8QPE - chains 5 and N of the 20 polymer chains in the assembly; structure by electron microscopy, 3.10 A resolution.

# Chain 5
Molecule: U5 snRNA
Source organism: Homo sapiens
Sequence (117 nucleotides; each row starts with the number of its first residue):
     1 AUACUCUGGU UUCUCUUCAG AUCGCAUAAA UCUUUCGCCU UUUACUAAAG AUUUCCGUGG
    61 AGAGGAACAA CUCUGAGUCU UAACCCAAUU UUUUGAGGCC UUGCUUUGGC AAGGCUA
Not modelled in the structure: 1-2

# Chain N
Molecule: Pre-mRNA-processing factor 6
Source organism: Homo sapiens
Reference sequence: O94906 (PRP6_HUMAN); residue numbers follow UniProt; this construct covers 1-941
Sequence (941 residues; numbered 1 to 941; the number before each row is that of its first residue):
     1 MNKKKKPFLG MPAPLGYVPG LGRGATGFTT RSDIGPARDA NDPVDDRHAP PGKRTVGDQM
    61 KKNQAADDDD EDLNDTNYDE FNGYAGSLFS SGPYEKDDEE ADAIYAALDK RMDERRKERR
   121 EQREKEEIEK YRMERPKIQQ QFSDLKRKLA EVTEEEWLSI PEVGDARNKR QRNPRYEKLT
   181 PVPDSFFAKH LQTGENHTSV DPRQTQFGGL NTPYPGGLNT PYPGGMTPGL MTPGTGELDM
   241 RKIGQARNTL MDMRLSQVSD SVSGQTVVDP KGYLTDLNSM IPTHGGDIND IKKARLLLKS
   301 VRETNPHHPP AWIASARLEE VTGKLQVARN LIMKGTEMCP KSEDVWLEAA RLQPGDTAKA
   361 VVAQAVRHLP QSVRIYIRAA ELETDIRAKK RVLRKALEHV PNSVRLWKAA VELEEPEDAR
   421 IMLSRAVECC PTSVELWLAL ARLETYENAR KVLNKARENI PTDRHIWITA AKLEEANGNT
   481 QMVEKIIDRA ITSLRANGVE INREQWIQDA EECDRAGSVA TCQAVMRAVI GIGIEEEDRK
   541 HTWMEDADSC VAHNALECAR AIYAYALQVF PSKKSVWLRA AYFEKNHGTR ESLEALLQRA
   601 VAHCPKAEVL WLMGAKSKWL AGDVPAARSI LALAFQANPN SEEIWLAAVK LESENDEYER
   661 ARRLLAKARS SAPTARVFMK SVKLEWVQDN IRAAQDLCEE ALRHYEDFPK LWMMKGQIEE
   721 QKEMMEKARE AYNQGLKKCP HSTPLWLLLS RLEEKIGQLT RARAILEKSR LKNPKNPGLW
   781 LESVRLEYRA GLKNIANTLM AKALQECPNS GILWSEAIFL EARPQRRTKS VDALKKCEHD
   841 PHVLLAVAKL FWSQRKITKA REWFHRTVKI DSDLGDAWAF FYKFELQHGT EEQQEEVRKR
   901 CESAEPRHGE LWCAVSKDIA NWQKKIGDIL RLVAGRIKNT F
Not modelled in the structure: 1-7, 38-95, 209-246, 258-264
Curated features (UniProtKB/Swiss-Prot):
  - modified residue: Ser-143 (Phosphoserine), Thr-180 (Phosphothreonine), Thr-266 (Phosphothreonine), Thr-275 (Phosphothreonine), Ser-279 (Phosphoserine)
  - natural variant: Asn-477 (N477S: Found in a family with neuronal ceroid lipofuscinosis carrying a causative mutation in DNAJC5; uncertain significance), Arg-729 (R729W: In RP60)

# Interface between chain 5 and chain N
Pairs across the interface - 14 pairs, chain 5 then chain N:
  C15(5) / Arg-111(N)  salt bridge to the phosphate
  U16(5) / Arg-111(N)  salt bridge to the phosphate
  C18(5) / Glu-118(N)  phosphate contact
  C18(5) / Arg-119(N)  salt bridge to the phosphate
  A19(5) / Arg-119(N)  salt bridge to the phosphate
  A51(5) / Arg-123(N)  sugar contact
  U52(5) / Arg-123(N)  salt bridge to the phosphate
  U53(5) / Arg-116(N)  salt bridge to the phosphate
  U53(5) / Arg-120(N)  hydrogen bond to the phosphate
  U53(5) / Arg-123(N)  phosphate contact
  U54(5) / Arg-116(N)  salt bridge to the phosphate
  U54(5) / Arg-120(N)  salt bridge to the phosphate
  C55(5) / Met-112(N)  phosphate contact
  C56(5) / Arg-115(N)  salt bridge to the phosphate
Other interface residues (no listed pair), chain N (9 interface residues in all): Asp-113

# Summary
10 residues of chain 5 face 9 of chain N across their interface; the contacts include 1 hydrogen bond and 9
salt bridges. Polar contacts include U53(5)/Arg-120(N), C15(5)/Arg-111(N) and U16(5)/Arg-111(N).
Here chain 5 is U5 snRNA and chain N is Pre-mRNA-processing factor 6, both from Homo sapiens. Entry 8QPE
(Cryo-EM Structure of Pre-B-like Complex (core part)) was determined by electron microscopy, deposited
together with 8QOZ, 8QP8, 8QP9, 8QPA, 8QPB and 8QPK.
